Entry 7USP (X-ray diffraction, 2.85 A resolution); this record covers chains A and C of the 6 polymer chains in the assembly.

[Chain A (and C)]
Protein: Caspase-3 subunit p17
Organism: Homo sapiens
Notes: EC 3.4.22.56; chain C of this document is another copy of the same molecule, construct and numbering; everything in this record applies to it too
Reference sequence: P42574 (CASP3_HUMAN); residue numbers follow UniProt; this construct covers 29-175
Amino-acid sequence (147 residues; numbered 29 to 175; the number before each row is that of its first residue):
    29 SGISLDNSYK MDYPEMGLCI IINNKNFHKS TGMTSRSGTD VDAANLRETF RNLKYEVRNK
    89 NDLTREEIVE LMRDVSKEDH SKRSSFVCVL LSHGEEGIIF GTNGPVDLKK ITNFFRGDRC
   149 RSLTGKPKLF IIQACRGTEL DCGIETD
Not modelled in the structure: 29-33, 174-175 (chain C: 29-34, 174-175)
Curated features (UniProtKB/Swiss-Prot):
  - active site: His121, Cys163
  - modified residue: Cys163 (S-nitrosocysteine)
  - mutagenesis: Asp175 (D175A: In P3-D3A mutant; abolished cleavage and activation, leading to prevent thiol protease activity; when associated with A-9 and A-28)

[How chain A and chain C interact]
Residue-residue contacts (7):
  Lys137(A) - Glu167(C)
  Gly145(A) - Ile172(C)
  Asp146(A) - Ile172(C)
  Ile172(A) - Gly145(C)
  Ile172(A) - Asp146(C)
  Ile172(A) - Arg149(C)
  Glu173(A) - Arg149(C)
Other interface residues (no listed pair), chain A (7 interface residues in all): Thr152, Gly171
Other interface residues (no listed pair), chain C (8 interface residues in all): Thr152, Gly171, Glu173

[In short]
The interface between chain A and chain C involves 7 residues on one side and 8 on the other. UniProt lists
active-site residues His121(A) and Cys163(A) and one mutagenesis site on chain A.
Chain A and chain C are both Caspase-3 subunit p17 (Homo sapiens); the structure, Crystal Structure of
Caspase-3 with Peptide Inhibitor AcITV(Orn)D-CHO, was determined by X-ray diffraction (same publication as
7RNA, 7RNG, 7USO and 7USQ).
